7DK2 - chains A and C of the 3 polymer chains in the assembly; structure by X-ray diffraction, 3.00 A resolution.

[Chain A]
Protein: MW07 heavy chain
From: Homo sapiens
Sequence (223 residues; each row starts with the number of its first residue):
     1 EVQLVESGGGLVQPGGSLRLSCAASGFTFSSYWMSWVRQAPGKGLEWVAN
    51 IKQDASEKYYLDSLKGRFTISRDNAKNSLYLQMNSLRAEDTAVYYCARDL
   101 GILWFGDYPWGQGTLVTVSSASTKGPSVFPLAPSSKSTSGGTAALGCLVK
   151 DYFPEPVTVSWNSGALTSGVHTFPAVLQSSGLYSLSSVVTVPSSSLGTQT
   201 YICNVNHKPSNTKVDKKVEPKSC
Disulfides: Cys22-Cys96, Cys147-Cys203

[Chain C]
Protein: Spike protein S1
From: Severe acute respiratory syndrome coronavirus 2
Notes: fragment: Receptor Binding Domain
Reference sequence: P0DTC2 (SPIKE_SARS2); residue numbers follow UniProt; this construct covers 319-541
Sequence (223 residues; row label = number of the first residue in the row):
   319 RVQPTESIVRFPNITNLCPFGEVFNATRFASVYAWNRKRISNCVADYSVL
   369 YNSASFSTFKCYGVSPTKLNDLCFTNVYADSFVIRGDEVRQIAPGQTGKI
   419 ADYNYKLPDDFTGCVIAWNSNNLDSKVGGNYNYLYRLFRKSNLKPFERDI
   469 STEIYQAGSTPCNGVEGFNCYFPLQSYGFQPTNGVGYQPYRVVVLSFELL
   519 HAPATVCGPKKSTNLVKNKCVNF
Unresolved in the structure: 319-335, 527-541
UniProt features mapped onto this chain:
  - region: Arg403 to Asp405 (Integrin-binding motif), Asn448 to Phe456 (Immunodominant HLA epitope recognized by the CD8+)
  - glycosylation: Thr323 (O-linked (GalNAc) threonine), Ser325 (O-linked (HexNAc...) serine), Asn331 (N-linked (GlcNAc...) (complex) asparagine), Asn343 (N-linked (GlcNAc...) (complex) asparagine)
  - natural variant: Gly339 (G339D: In strain: Omicron/BA.1, Omicron/BA.2 and 4 more; G339H: In strain: Omicron/BA.2.75, Omicron/XBB.1.5 and 1 more), Arg346 (R346K: In strain: Mu/B.1.621; R346T: In strain: Omicron/BQ.1.1, Omicron/XBB.1.5 and 1 more), Leu368 (L368I: In strain: Omicron/XBB.1.5, Omicron/EG.5.1), Ser371 (S371F: In strain: Omicron/BA.2, Omicron/BA.2.12.1 and 6 more; S371L: In strain: Omicron/BA.1), Ser373 (S373P: In strain: Omicron/BA.1, Omicron/BA.2 and 7 more), Ser375 (S375F: In strain: Omicron/BA.1, Omicron/BA.2 and 7 more), Thr376 (T376A: In strain: Omicron/BA.2, Omicron/BA.2.12.1 and 5 more), Asp405 (D405N: In strain: Omicron/BA.2, Omicron/BA.2.12.1 and 6 more), Arg408 (R408S: In strain: Omicron/BA.2, Omicron/BA.2.12.1 and 6 more), Lys417 (K417N: In strain: Beta/B.1.351, Omicron/BA.1 and 8 more; K417T: In strain: Gamma/P.1), Asn440 (N440K: In strain: Omicron/BA.1, Omicron/BA.2 and 7 more), Lys444 (K444T: In strain: Omicron/BQ.1.1), 16 further natural variant entries in UniProt
  - mutagenesis: Asn331 (N331Q: Reduced viral infectivity), Asn343 (N343Q: Reduced viral infectivity), Leu452 (L452R: Increased resistance to neutralizing antibodies. Decreases HLA binding to NF9 epitope. Increased binding affinity to human ACE2), Tyr453 (Y453F: Decreased HLA binding to NF9 epitope. Increased binding affinity to human ACE2), Ala475 (A475V: Increased resistance to neutralizing antibodies), Val483 (V483A: Increased resistance to neutralizing antibodies), Glu484 (E484D: Increased replication in human TMEM106B overexpressing cells), Phe490 (F490L: Increased resistance to neutralizing antibodies and human covalescent sera neutralization), Gln493 (Q493N: Reduced host ACE2-binding affinity in vitro; Q493Y: Reduced host ACE2-binding affinity in vitro), Asn501 (N501T: Reduced host ACE2-binding affinity in vitro; N501Y: Increased binding affinity to human ACE2), His519 (H519P: Increased resistance to human covalescent sera neutralization)
Disulfides: Cys336-Cys361, Cys379-Cys432, Cys391-Cys525, Cys480-Cys488
Covalently attached groups: N-acetylglucosamine (NAG) linked to Asn343

[Interface between chain A and chain C]
Residue-residue contacts (26):
  Glu1(A) - Gly496(C)
  Glu1(A) - Gln498(C)
  Glu1(A) - Asn501(C)
  Glu1(A) - Gly502(C)  hydrogen bond (side chain-backbone)
  Glu1(A) - Tyr505(C)
  Gln3(A) - Gln498(C)
  Gly26(A) - Tyr449(C)
  Gly26(A) - Gly496(C)
  Gly26(A) - Gln498(C)
  Phe27(A) - Tyr449(C)  hydrophobic
  Thr28(A) - Tyr449(C)
  Ser31(A) - Gln493(C)
  Tyr32(A) - Gln493(C)  hydrogen bond
  Trp33(A) - Gly485(C)
  Trp33(A) - Phe486(C)
  Trp33(A) - Tyr489(C)
  Glu57(A) - Phe486(C)
  Tyr59(A) - Phe486(C)  hydrophobic
  Leu100(A) - Leu455(C)  hydrophobic
  Leu100(A) - Phe456(C)
  Leu100(A) - Tyr489(C)
  Leu100(A) - Gln493(C)
  Gly101(A) - Tyr489(C)  hydrogen bond (backbone-side chain)
  Ile102(A) - Phe456(C)  hydrophobic
  Trp104(A) - Leu455(C)  hydrophobic
  Asp107(A) - Tyr505(C)
Other interface residues (no listed pair), chain A (16 interface residues in all): Lys52
Other interface residues (no listed pair), chain C (14 interface residues in all): Tyr453, Ser494

[In short]
The interface between chain A and chain C involves 16 residues on one side and 14 on the other; the contacts
include 3 hydrogen bonds. Polar pairs include Glu1(A)-Gly502(C), Tyr32(A)-Gln493(C) and Gly101(A)-Tyr489(C).
Covalently linked N-acetylglucosamine: at Asn343(C).
Chain A is MW07 heavy chain (Homo sapiens) and chain C is Spike protein S1 (Severe acute respiratory syndrome
coronavirus 2); the structure, Crystal structure of SARS-CoV-2 Spike RBD in complex with MW07 Fab, was
determined by X-ray diffraction.
